Entry 7TEE (electron microscopy, 6.59 A resolution (low resolution: residue-level contacts below are approximate; hydrogen-bond / salt-bridge calls are withheld)); this record covers chains B and D of the 8 polymer chains in the assembly.

Chain B (and D):
Protein: Glutamate receptor ionotropic, NMDA 2B
Organism: Rattus norvegicus
Notes: chain D of this document is another copy of the same molecule, construct and numbering; everything in this record applies to it too
UniProt: Q00960 (NMDE2_RAT); numbering as in UniProt (aligned over 27-852)
Sequence (883 residues; each row starts with the number of its first residue; numbers below 1 keep their minus sign (Met-30 is residue -30)):
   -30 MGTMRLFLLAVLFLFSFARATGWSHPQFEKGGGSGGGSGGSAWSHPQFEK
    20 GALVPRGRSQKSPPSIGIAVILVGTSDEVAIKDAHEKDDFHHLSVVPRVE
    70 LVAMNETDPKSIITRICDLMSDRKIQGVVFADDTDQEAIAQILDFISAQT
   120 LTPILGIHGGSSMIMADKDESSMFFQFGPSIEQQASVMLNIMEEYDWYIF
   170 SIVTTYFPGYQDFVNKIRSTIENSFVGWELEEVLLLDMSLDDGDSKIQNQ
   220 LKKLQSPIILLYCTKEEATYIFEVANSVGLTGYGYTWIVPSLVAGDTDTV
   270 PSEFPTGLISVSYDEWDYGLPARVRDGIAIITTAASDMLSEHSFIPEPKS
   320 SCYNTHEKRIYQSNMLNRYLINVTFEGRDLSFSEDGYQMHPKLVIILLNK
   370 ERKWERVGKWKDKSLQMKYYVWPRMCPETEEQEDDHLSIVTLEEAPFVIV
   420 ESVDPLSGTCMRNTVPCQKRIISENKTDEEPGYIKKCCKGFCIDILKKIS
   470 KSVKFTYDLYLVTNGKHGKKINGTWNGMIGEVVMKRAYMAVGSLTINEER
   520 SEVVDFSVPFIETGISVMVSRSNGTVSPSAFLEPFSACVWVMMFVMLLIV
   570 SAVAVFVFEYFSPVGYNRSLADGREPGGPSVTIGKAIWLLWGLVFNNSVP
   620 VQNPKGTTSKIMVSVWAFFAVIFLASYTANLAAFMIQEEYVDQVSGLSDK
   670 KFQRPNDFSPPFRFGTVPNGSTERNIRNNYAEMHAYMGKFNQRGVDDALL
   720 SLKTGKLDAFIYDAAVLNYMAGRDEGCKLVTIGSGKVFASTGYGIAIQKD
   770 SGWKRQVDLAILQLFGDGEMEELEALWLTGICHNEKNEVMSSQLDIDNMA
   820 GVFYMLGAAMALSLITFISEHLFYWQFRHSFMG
Unresolved in the structure: -30 to 33, 395-402, 441-447, 580-599, 805-810, 846-852
Sequence notes: expression tag (-30 to 26); conflict Asp348 (Asn in Q00960), Cys557 (Asp in Q00960), Ser588 (Cys in Q00960), Val600 (Phe in Q00960), Ser838 (Cys in Q00960), Ser849 (Cys in Q00960)
Disulfides: Cys86-Cys321, Cys429-Cys456, Cys436-Cys457, Cys746-Cys801
Swiss-Prot annotation at these positions:
  - region: Lys604 to Pro623 (Pore-forming)
  - binding site (Zn(2+)): His127, Glu284
  - binding site (L-glutamate): Thr514, Arg519, Ser690, Thr691, Asp732
  - site: Asn615 (Functional determinant of NMDA receptors)
  - glycosylation (N-linked (GlcNAc...) asparagine): Asn74, Asn341, Asn444, Asn491, Asn542, Asn688
  - mutagenesis: His60 (H60A: Normal zinc binding), His127 (H127A: Reduced zinc binding), Asp283 (D283A: Slightly reduced zinc binding), Glu284 (E284A: Reduced zinc binding), His311 (H311A: Normal zinc binding), His359 (H359A: Normal zinc binding)
From the paper describing this entry:
  - allosteric site: Tyr282 (from molecular simulation)

Interface between chain B and chain D:
Pairs across the interface (4):
  Lys221(B) - Val247(D)
  Val247(B) - Lys221(D)
  Asn615(B) - Asn615(D)
  Ser617(B) - Ser617(D)
Other interface residues (no listed pair), chain B (5 interface residues in all): Gln217
Other interface residues (no listed pair), chain D (5 interface residues in all): Gln217

In short:
The chain B/chain D interface involves 5 residues from each chain. From UniProt: Zn2+-binding residues
His127(B) and Glu284(B), 5 L-glutamate-binding residues and 6 mutagenesis sites on chain B. The paper reports
an allosteric site at Tyr282(B).
Both chains are Glutamate receptor ionotropic, NMDA 2B (Rattus norvegicus). Entry 7TEE (Cryo-EM structure of
GluN1b-2B NMDAR complexed to Fab2 Non-active2-like) was determined by electron microscopy (same publication as
7TE4, 7TE9 and 7TEB).
